2YPO - chains A and B; structure by X-ray diffraction, 2.00 A resolution.

# Chain A (and B)
Protein: Phospho-2-dehydro-3-deoxyheptonate aldolase arog
From: Mycobacterium tuberculosis
Notes: EC 2.5.1.54; chain B of this document is another copy of the same molecule, construct and numbering; everything in this record applies to it too
UniProt: O53512 (AROG_MYCTU); residues 1-462 here = UniProt positions 1-462
Amino-acid sequence (462 residues; row label = number of the first residue in the row):
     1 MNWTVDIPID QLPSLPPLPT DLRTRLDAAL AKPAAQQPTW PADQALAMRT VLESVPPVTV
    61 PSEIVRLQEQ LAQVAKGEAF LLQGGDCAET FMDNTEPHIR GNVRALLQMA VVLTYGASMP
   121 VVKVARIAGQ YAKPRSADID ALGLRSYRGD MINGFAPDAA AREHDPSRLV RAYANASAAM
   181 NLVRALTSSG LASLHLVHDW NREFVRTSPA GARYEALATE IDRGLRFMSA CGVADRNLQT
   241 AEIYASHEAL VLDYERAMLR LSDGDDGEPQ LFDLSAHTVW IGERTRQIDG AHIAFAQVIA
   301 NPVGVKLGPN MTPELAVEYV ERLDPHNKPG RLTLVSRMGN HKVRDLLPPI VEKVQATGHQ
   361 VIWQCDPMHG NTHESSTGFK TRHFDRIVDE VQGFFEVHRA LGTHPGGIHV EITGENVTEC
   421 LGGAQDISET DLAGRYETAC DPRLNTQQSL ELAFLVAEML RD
Unresolved in the structure: 11-14 (chain B: 10-14)
Curated features (UniProtKB/Swiss-Prot):
  - binding site (Mn(2+)): C87, H369, E411, D441
  - binding site (phosphoenolpyruvate): R126, E283, R284, K306, R337
Metal / ion sites: Mn2+: C87, H369, E411, D441
Residues lining bound ligands:
  - phenylalanine (PHE), molecule 1: P8, I9, D10, V51, V55, Y173, A174
  - phenylalanine (PHE), molecule 2: F91, M92, N94, R171, A174, N175, A178
What the authors report for this chain:
  - binding site for phenylalanine: R171
  - mutagenesis - R171A: abolished binding to phenylalanine
  - allosteric site: R171
  - mutagenesis - R256A: unchanged binding to Phe

# Chain A / chain B interface
Residue-residue contacts (67; chain A residue first):
  W3(A) - D6(B)
  W3(A) - I7(B)  hydrogen bond (backbone-backbone)
  W3(A) - I9(B)  hydrophobic
  T4(A) - T4(B)
  T4(A) - V5(B)
  T4(A) - D6(B)
  T4(A) - I7(B)
  V5(A) - T4(B)
  V5(A) - V5(B)  hydrogen bond (backbone-backbone)
  V5(A) - I7(B)  hydrophobic
  V5(A) - M48(B)  hydrophobic
  D6(A) - N2(B)
  D6(A) - W3(B)
  D6(A) - T4(B)  hydrogen bond
  D6(A) - S167(B)
  I7(A) - N2(B)
  I7(A) - W3(B)  hydrogen bond (backbone-backbone)
  I7(A) - V5(B)  hydrophobic
  I7(A) - R171(B)
  P8(A) - N2(B)
  P8(A) - R171(B)
  I9(A) - M1(B)  hydrogen bond (backbone-backbone)
  I9(A) - N2(B)
  I9(A) - W3(B)
  D10(A) - R171(B)  salt bridge
  L15(A) - P97(B)  hydrophobic
  M48(A) - M1(B)  hydrophobic
  S54(A) - T95(B)
  P56(A) - N94(B)
  P57(A) - E96(B)
  P57(A) - N181(B)
  V58(A) - N181(B)  hydrogen bond (backbone-side chain)
  V60(A) - L182(B)  hydrophobic
  V60(A) - A185(B)  hydrophobic
  S62(A) - S189(B)
  E63(A) - A185(B)
  M92(A) - D6(B)
  N94(A) - P56(B)
  T95(A) - S54(B)
  E96(A) - P57(B)
  S167(A) - N2(B)  hydrogen bond (side chain-backbone)
  S167(A) - W3(B)
  V170(A) - W3(B)
  R171(A) - W3(B)
  R171(A) - T4(B)  hydrogen bond (side chain-backbone)
  R171(A) - V5(B)
  R171(A) - D6(B)  salt bridge
  Y173(A) - A178(B)
  A174(A) - W3(B)  hydrophobic
  S177(A) - A178(B)
  S177(A) - N181(B)
  A178(A) - P56(B)
  A178(A) - Y173(B)
  M180(A) - N181(B)
  N181(A) - P57(B)  hydrogen bond (side chain-backbone)
  N181(A) - V58(B)  hydrogen bond (side chain-backbone)
  N181(A) - S177(B)
  N181(A) - M180(B)
  N181(A) - N181(B)  hydrogen bond (backbone-side chain)
  N181(A) - R184(B)  hydrogen bond
  L182(A) - V60(B)  hydrophobic
  R184(A) - N181(B)  hydrogen bond
  R184(A) - R184(B)
  R184(A) - A185(B)
  A185(A) - E63(B)
  A185(A) - R184(B)
  S189(A) - S62(B)
Other interface residues (no listed pair), chain A (37 interface residues in all): I99, D165, S188
Other interface residues (no listed pair), chain B (38 interface residues in all): P8, R66, I99, V170, A174, S188, R260

# Overview
The interface between chain A and chain B involves 37 residues on one side and 38 on the other, with 13
hydrogen bonds and 2 salt bridges. Polar pairs include D10(A)-R171(B), R171(A)-D6(B) and D6(A)-T4(B). Chain A
binds phenylalanine. The paper reports a binding site for phenylalanine at R171(A); R171A of chain A abolishes
binding to phenylalanine.
Chain A and chain B are both Phospho-2-dehydro-3-deoxyheptonate aldolase arog (Mycobacterium tuberculosis);
the structure, 3-deoxy-D-arabino-heptulosonate 7-phosphate synthase with phenylalanine bound in only one site,
was determined by X-ray diffraction together with 2YPP and 2YPQ from the same study.
